2BZZ - chain A; structure by X-ray diffraction, 0.98 A resolution.

# Chain A
Molecule: Nonsecretory ribonuclease
From: Homo sapiens
Notes: EC 3.1.27.5
Reference sequence: P10153 (RNAS2_HUMAN); residues 1001-1134 here correspond to UniProt positions 28-161 (UniProt number = residue number - 973)
Chain sequence (135 residues; row label = number of the first residue in the row):
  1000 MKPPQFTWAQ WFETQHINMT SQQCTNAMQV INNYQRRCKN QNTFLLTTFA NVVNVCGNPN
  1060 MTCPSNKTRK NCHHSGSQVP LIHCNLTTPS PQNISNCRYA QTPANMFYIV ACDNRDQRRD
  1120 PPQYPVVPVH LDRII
Disulfide bonds: Cys-1023/Cys-1083, Cys-1037/Cys-1096, Cys-1055/Cys-1111, Cys-1062/Cys-1071
Ligand contacts: bis(adenosine)-5'-pentaphosphate (AP5): Trp-1007, Trp-1010, Gln-1014, His-1015, Arg-1036, Lys-1038, Asn-1039, Gln-1040, Asn-1041, Thr-1042, Cys-1062, Arg-1068, Asn-1070, His-1082, Ala-1110, Asp-1112, Val-1128, His-1129, Leu-1130, Ile-1133

# Overview
Ligands of chain A: bis(adenosine)-5'-pentaphosphate.
Chain A is Nonsecretory ribonuclease (Homo sapiens); the structure, Crystal Structures of Eosinophil-derived
Neurotoxin in Complex with the Inhibitors 5'-ATP, Ap3A, Ap4A and Ap5A, was determined by X-ray diffraction,
deposited together with 2C01, 2C02 and 2C05.
